Entry 7AHD (electron microscopy, 3.40 A resolution); this record covers chains C and D of the 4 polymer chains in the assembly.

== Chain C (and D) ==
Molecule: ABC-type proline/glycine betaine transport system ATPase component
Source organism: Lactococcus lactis subsp. lactis
Notes: chain D of this document is another copy of the same molecule, construct and numbering; everything in this record applies to it too
UniProt: A0A0R2NIU5 (A0A0R2NIU5_LACLL); numbering as in UniProt (aligned over 3-408)
Chain sequence (408 residues; each row starts with the number of its first residue):
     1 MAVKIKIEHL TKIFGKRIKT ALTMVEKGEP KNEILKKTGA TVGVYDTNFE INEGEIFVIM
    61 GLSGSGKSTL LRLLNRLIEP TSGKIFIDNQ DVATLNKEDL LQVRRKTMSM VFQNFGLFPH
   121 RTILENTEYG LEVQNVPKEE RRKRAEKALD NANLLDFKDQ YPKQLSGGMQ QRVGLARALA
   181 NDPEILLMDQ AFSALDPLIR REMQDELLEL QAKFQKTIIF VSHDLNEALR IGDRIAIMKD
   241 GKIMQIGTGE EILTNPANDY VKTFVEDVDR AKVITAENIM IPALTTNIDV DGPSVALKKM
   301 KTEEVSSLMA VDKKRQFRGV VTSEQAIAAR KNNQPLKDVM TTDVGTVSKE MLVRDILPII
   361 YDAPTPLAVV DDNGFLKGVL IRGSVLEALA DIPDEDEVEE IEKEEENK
Disordered / not traced: 1-2, 263-408
Construct notes: initiating methionine (1); expression tag (2); engineered mutation Gln190 (Glu in A0A0R2NIU5)
Residues lining bound ligands:
  - ATP (adenosine-5'-triphosphate), molecule 1: Phe14, Lys31, Thr41, Gly43, Leu62, Ser63, Gly64, Ser65, Gly66, Lys67, Ser68, Thr69, Arg72, Gln113, Gln190, His223
  - ATP, molecule 2: Phe157, Gln160, Lys163, Gln164, Leu165, Ser166, Gly167, Gly168, Met169, Ala194
Reported in the primary citation:
  - mutagenesis - E190Q: abolished catalytic activity on ATP

== How chain C and chain D interact ==
Pairs across the interface - 36 pairs, chain C then chain D:
  Asn32(C) with Asp156(D)
  Leu35(C) with Asp156(D)
  Lys36(C) with Asp156(D), salt bridge
  Leu62(C) with Asp196(D)
  Ser63(C) with Gly168(D); Arg172(D), hydrogen bond; Asp196(D), hydrogen bond (backbone-side chain); Ile199(D)
  Gln113(C) with Gly167(D)
  Asp156(C) with Asn32(D); Leu35(D); Lys36(D), salt bridge
  Phe157(C) with Leu35(D), hydrophobic
  Gly167(C) with Gln113(D)
  Gly168(C) with Ser63(D)
  Arg172(C) with Ser63(D), hydrogen bond
  Gln190(C) with Ala194(D)
  Ser193(C) with Ser193(D)
  Ala194(C) with Gln190(D)
  Leu195(C) with His223(D)
  Asp196(C) with Leu62(D); Ser63(D), hydrogen bond (side chain-backbone); His223(D); Tyr260(D)
  Pro197(C) with His223(D); Tyr260(D)
  Leu198(C) with Asp259(D); Tyr260(D), hydrophobic
  Ile199(C) with Ser63(D)
  His223(C) with Leu195(D); Asp196(D); Pro197(D)
  Asp259(C) with Leu198(D)
  Tyr260(C) with Asp196(D); Pro197(D); Leu198(D), hydrophobic
Interface residues without a listed pair, chain C (29 interface residues in all): Lys31, Gly39, Gly61, Gly64, Gln160, Ser166, Met169
Interface residues without a listed pair, chain D (31 interface residues in all): Lys31, Gly39, Thr41, Gly61, Gly64, Phe157, Gln160, Ser166, Met169, Leu225

== Summary ==
29 residues of chain C and 31 residues of chain D are in contact, with 4 hydrogen bonds and 2 salt bridges.
Polar pairs include Lys36(C)-Asp156(D), Ser63(C)-Arg172(D) and Ser63(C)-Asp196(D). Ligands of chain C: ATP.
The paper reports that E190Q of chain C abolishes catalytic activity on ATP.
Chain C and chain D are both ABC-type proline/glycine betaine transport system ATPase component (Lactococcus
lactis subsp. lactis); the structure, OpuA (E190Q) occluded, was determined by electron microscopy, deposited
together with 7AHC, 7AHE and 7AHH.
